PDB entry 2XF6 | X-ray diffraction, 2.12 A resolution | chain A

== Chain A ==
Protein: GP23.1
Source organism: Bacillus phage SPP1
UniProtKB: O48468 (O48468_BPSPP); residue numbers follow UniProt; this construct covers 1-51
Chain sequence (51 residues; numbered 1 to 51; the number before each row is that of its first residue):
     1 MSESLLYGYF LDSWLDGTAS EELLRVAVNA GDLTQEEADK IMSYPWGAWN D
Unresolved in the structure: 1
What the authors report for this chain:
  - self-association interface (contacts with another copy of this molecule): Lys40

== Summary ==
The paper reports a self-association interface involving Lys40.
Chain A is GP23.1 (Bacillus phage SPP1); the structure, Crystal structure of Bacillus subtilis SPP1 phage
gp23.1, a putative chaperone, was determined by X-ray diffraction (same publication as 2XF5 and 2XF7).
